Entry 8GDC (electron microscopy, 3.50 A resolution); this record covers chains B and C of the 4 polymer chains in the assembly.

[Chain B]
Name: Guanine nucleotide-binding protein G(I)/G(S)/G(T) subunit beta-1
Organism: Homo sapiens
Reference sequence: P62873 (GBB1_HUMAN); residue numbers follow UniProt; this construct covers 2-340
Chain sequence (358 residues; row label = number of the first residue in the row; numbers below 1 keep their minus sign (Met-17 is residue -17)):
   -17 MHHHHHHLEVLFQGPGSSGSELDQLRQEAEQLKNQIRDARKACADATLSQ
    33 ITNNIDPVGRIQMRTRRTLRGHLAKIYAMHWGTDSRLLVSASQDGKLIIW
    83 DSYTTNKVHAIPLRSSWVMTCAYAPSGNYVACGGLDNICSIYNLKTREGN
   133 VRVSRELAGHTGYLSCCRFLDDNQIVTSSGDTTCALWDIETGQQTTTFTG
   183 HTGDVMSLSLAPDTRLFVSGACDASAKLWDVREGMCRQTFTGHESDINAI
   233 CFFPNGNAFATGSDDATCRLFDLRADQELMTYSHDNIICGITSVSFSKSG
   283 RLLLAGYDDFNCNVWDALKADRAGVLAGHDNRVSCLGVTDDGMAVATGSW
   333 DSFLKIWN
Not modelled in the structure: -17 to 30
Differences from the reference sequence: expression tag (-17 to 1)
UniProt features mapped onto this chain:
  - modified residue: Ser2 (N-acetylserine), His266 (Phosphohistidine)
  - natural variant: Leu30 (L30F: In MRD42; uncertain significance), Arg52 (R52G: In MRD42), Gly64 (G64V: In MRD42), Asp76 (D76E: In MRD42; D76G: In MRD42), Gly77 (G77S: In MRD42), Lys78 (K78R: In MRD42), Ile80 (I80N: In MRD42; I80T: In MRD42), His91 (H91R: In MRD42; uncertain significance), Ala92 (A92T: In MRD42), Pro94 (P94S: In MRD42), Leu95 (L95P: In MRD42), Arg96 (R96L: In MRD42), 5 further natural variant entries in UniProt

[Chain C]
Name: Guanine nucleotide-binding protein subunit gamma
Organism: Homo sapiens
Reference sequence: A0A7J7XNR4 (A0A7J7XNR4_RHIFE); residues -9 to 71 here correspond to UniProt positions 19-99 (UniProt number = residue number + 28)
Chain sequence (108 residues; each row starts with the number of its first residue; numbers below 1 keep their minus sign (Met-36 is residue -36)):
   -36 MWRELPLGLGELHKDHQASRKLEPELWSVSENPPSTSMASNNTASIAQAR
    14 KLVEQLKMEANIDRIKVSKAAADLMAYCEAHAKEDPLLTPVPASENPFRE
    64 KKFFCAIL
Not modelled in the structure: -36 to 26, 62-71
Differences from the reference sequence: expression tag (-36 to -10)

[Chain B / chain C interface]
Residue-residue contacts (30; chain B residue first):
  Met45(B) - Leu50(C)  hydrophobic
  Arg48(B) - Asn59(C)
  Arg48(B) - Phe61(C)
  Arg49(B) - Phe61(C)
  Tyr85(B) - Pro60(C)
  Phe235(B) - Tyr40(C)  hydrophobic
  Ala240(B) - Leu37(C)  hydrophobic
  Arg256(B) - Arg27(C)
  Arg256(B) - Ile28(C)  hydrogen bond (backbone-backbone)
  Arg256(B) - Asp36(C)
  Ala257(B) - Val30(C)  hydrophobic
  Lys280(B) - Tyr40(C)
  Ser281(B) - Tyr40(C)
  Ser281(B) - His44(C)
  Ser281(B) - Asp48(C)
  Ser281(B) - Leu51(C)
  Gly282(B) - Cys41(C)  hydrogen bond (backbone-side chain)
  Arg283(B) - Leu51(C)
  Leu284(B) - Leu50(C)
  Leu300(B) - Cys41(C)  hydrophobic
  Gly324(B) - Pro49(C)
  Gly324(B) - Leu50(C)
  Met325(B) - Pro49(C)  hydrophobic
  Met325(B) - Leu50(C)
  Met325(B) - Pro60(C)
  Ala326(B) - Leu50(C)
  Asn340(B) - Pro49(C)
  Asn340(B) - Leu50(C)
  Asn340(B) - Asn59(C)
  Asn340(B) - Phe61(C)
Interface residues without a listed pair, chain B (24 interface residues in all): Ile43, Pro236, Asn237, Asn239, Gln259, Leu261
Interface residues without a listed pair, chain C (16 interface residues in all): Met38

[In short]
Chain B and chain C form an interface of 24 and 16 residues respectively; the contacts include 2 hydrogen
bonds. Among the polar pairs are Gly282(B)-Cys41(C) and Arg256(B)-Ile28(C).
Chain B is Guanine nucleotide-binding protein G(I)/G(S)/G(T) subunit beta-1 and chain C is Guanine
nucleotide-binding protein subunit gamma, both from Homo sapiens; the structure, Cryo-EM Structure of the
Prostaglandin E2 Receptor 3 Coupled to G Protein, was determined by electron microscopy together with 8GD9,
8GDA, 8GDB, 8GCM and 8GCP from the same study.
